8TE8 - chain A; structure by X-ray diffraction, 2.20 A resolution.

[Chain A]
Name: Pyridoxine 4-dehydrogenase
Organism: Escherichia coli
Notes: EC 1.1.1.65
Reference sequence: P25906 (PDXI_ECOLI); residue numbers follow UniProt; this construct covers 1-286
Sequence (306 residues; numbered -19 to 286; the number before each row is that of its first residue; numbers below 1 keep their minus sign (Met-19 is residue -19)):
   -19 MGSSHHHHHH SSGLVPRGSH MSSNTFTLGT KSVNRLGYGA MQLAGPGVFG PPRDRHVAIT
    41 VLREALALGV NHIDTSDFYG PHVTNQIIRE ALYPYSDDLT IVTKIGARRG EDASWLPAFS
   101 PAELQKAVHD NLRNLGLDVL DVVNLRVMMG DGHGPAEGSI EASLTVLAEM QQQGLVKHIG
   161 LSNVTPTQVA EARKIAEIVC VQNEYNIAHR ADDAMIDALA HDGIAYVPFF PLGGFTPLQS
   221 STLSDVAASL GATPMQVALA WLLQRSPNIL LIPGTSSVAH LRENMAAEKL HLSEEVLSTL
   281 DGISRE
Unresolved in the structure: -19 to 3, 286
Construct notes: initiating methionine (-19); expression tag (-18 to 0)
UniProt features mapped onto this chain:
  - active site: Tyr59 (Proton donor)
  - binding site (NADP(+)): Phe210 to Leu218
What the authors report for this chain:
  - specificity-determining residues: Met21, Phe58, Lys84, Arg126, Met128 (proposed by the authors, not directly observed)
  - catalytic residues: Asp54, Tyr59, Lys84 (proposed by the authors, not directly observed)

[Summary]
UniProt lists active-site residue Tyr59 and 9 NADP+-binding residues. From the paper: catalytic residues
Asp54, Tyr59 and Lys84; specificity determinants Met21, Phe58 and Lys84 among others.
Chain A is Pyridoxine 4-dehydrogenase (Escherichia coli); the structure, Crystal Structure of Pyridoxal
Reductase (PDXI), was determined by X-ray diffraction (same publication as 8TEZ and 8TF1).
